Entry 5W4D (X-ray diffraction, 1.60 A resolution); this record covers chains A and C.

# Chain A (and C)
Protein: P-granule scaffold protein
Organism: Caenorhabditis japonica
Notes: fragment: N-domain; chain C of this document is another copy of the same molecule, construct and numbering; everything in this record applies to it too
Reference sequence: H2W791 (H2W791_CAEJA); numbering as in UniProt (aligned over 1-216)
Amino-acid sequence (216 residues; each row starts with the number of its first residue):
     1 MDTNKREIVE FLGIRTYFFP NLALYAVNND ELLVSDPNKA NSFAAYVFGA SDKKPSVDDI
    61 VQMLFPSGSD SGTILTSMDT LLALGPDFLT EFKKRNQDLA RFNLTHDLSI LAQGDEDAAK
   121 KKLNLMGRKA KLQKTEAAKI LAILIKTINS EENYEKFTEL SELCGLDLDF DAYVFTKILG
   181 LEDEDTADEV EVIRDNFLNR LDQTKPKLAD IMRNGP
Unresolved in the structure: 1-4, 216 (chain C: 110-116, 216)
Construct notes: engineered mutation Mse63 (Ile in H2W791), Mse212 (Ile in H2W791)
Modified residues: Mse1, Mse63, Mse212 (selenomethionine); Mse78, Mse126 (selenomethionine; parent Met)

# How chain A and chain C interact
Contacting residue pairs - 24 pairs, chain A then chain C:
  Arg128(A) - Tyr154(C)  hydrogen bond
  Arg128(A) - Thr158(C)  hydrogen bond
  Arg128(A) - Glu189(C)  salt bridge
  Lys131(A) - Glu162(C)  salt bridge
  Leu132(A) - Glu189(C)
  Leu132(A) - Val192(C)  hydrophobic
  Leu132(A) - Asn196(C)  hydrogen bond (backbone-side chain)
  Lys134(A) - Cys164(C)  hydrogen bond (side chain-backbone)
  Lys134(A) - Asp167(C)  salt bridge
  Lys134(A) - Asp169(C)  salt bridge
  Lys134(A) - Asn196(C)
  Tyr154(A) - Arg128(C)  hydrogen bond
  Thr158(A) - Arg128(C)  hydrogen bond
  Glu162(A) - Lys131(C)  salt bridge
  Glu162(A) - Glu162(C)
  Cys164(A) - Leu132(C)  hydrophobic
  Cys164(A) - Lys134(C)  hydrogen bond (backbone-side chain)
  Asp167(A) - Lys134(C)  salt bridge
  Asp169(A) - Lys134(C)  salt bridge
  Glu189(A) - Arg128(C)  salt bridge
  Glu189(A) - Leu132(C)
  Val192(A) - Leu132(C)  hydrophobic
  Asn196(A) - Leu132(C)  hydrogen bond (side chain-backbone)
  Asn196(A) - Lys134(C)
Other interface residues (no listed pair), chain A (17 interface residues in all): Lys129, Phe157, Ser161, Ile193
Other interface residues (no listed pair), chain C (18 interface residues in all): Lys129, Phe157, Ser161, Asp188, Ile193

# In short
17 residues of chain A and 18 residues of chain C are in contact, with 8 hydrogen bonds and 8 salt bridges.
Polar contacts include Arg128(A)-Glu189(C), Lys131(A)-Glu162(C) and Lys134(A)-Asp167(C).
Both chains are P-granule scaffold protein (Caenorhabditis japonica). Entry 5W4D (C. japonica N-domain,
Selenomethionine mutant) was determined by X-ray diffraction, deposited together with 5W4A.
